6B23 - chains b and B of the 8 polymer chains in the assembly; structure by electron microscopy, 3.70 A resolution.

Chain b:
Name: Capsid morphogenesis B protein
Organism: Staphylococcus aureus
Reference sequence: O54465 (O54465_STAAU); numbering as in UniProt (aligned over 1-72)
Chain sequence (72 residues; each row starts with the number of its first residue):
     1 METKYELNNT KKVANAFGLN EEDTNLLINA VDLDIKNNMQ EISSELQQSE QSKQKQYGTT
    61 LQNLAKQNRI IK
Unresolved in the structure: 1-57

Chain B:
Name: Major head protein
Organism: Staphylococcus phage 80alpha
Reference sequence: A4ZFB3 (A4ZFB3_9CAUD); residues 1-324 here = UniProt positions 1-324
Chain sequence (324 residues; numbered 1 to 324; the number before each row is that of its first residue):
     1 MEQTQKLKLN LQHFASNNVK PQVFNPDNVM MHEKKDGTLM NEFTTPILQE VMENSKIMQL
    61 GKYEPMEGTE KKFTFWADKP GAYWVGEGQK IETSKATWVN ATMRAFKLGV ILPVTKEFLN
   121 YTYSQFFEEM KPMIAEAFYK KFDEAGILNQ GNNPFGKSIA QSIEKTNKVI KGDFTQDNII
   181 DLEALLEDDE LEANAFISKT QNRSLLRKIV DPETKERIYD RNSDSLDGLP VVNLKSSNLK
   241 RGELITGDFD KLIYGIPQLI EYKIDETAQL STVKNEDGTP VNLFEQDMVA LRATMHVALH
   301 IADDKAFAKL VPADKRTDSV PGEV
Unresolved in the structure: 1-25, 310-324
Curated features (UniProtKB/Swiss-Prot):
  - mutagenesis: Glu2 to Phe14 (Wild-type phage titer and viability), Phe14 (F14A: Wild-type phage titer and viability, protein is mostly unprocessed), Met52 (M52Q: Defective in producing infectious virions)
Reported in the primary citation:
  - mutagenesis - M52L, Y123C: unchanged growth
  - mutagenesis - M52Q: abolished growth

How chain b and chain B interact:
Residue-residue contacts (21):
  Thr60(b) - Thr45(B)
  Leu61(b) - Leu48(B)  hydrophobic
  Leu61(b) - Met52(B)  hydrophobic
  Leu61(b) - Tyr63(B)  hydrophobic
  Gln62(b) - Tyr63(B)
  Gln62(b) - Pro65(B)
  Leu64(b) - Gln49(B)
  Ala65(b) - Met52(B)  hydrophobic
  Ala65(b) - Tyr63(B)  hydrophobic
  Asn68(b) - Gln49(B)
  Asn68(b) - Met52(B)
  Asn68(b) - Glu53(B)  hydrogen bond
  Arg69(b) - Gln59(B)  hydrogen bond (side chain-backbone)
  Arg69(b) - Leu60(B)
  Arg69(b) - Gly61(B)  hydrogen bond (side chain-backbone)
  Arg69(b) - Lys62(B)
  Ile70(b) - Gln59(B)
  Ile70(b) - Pro230(B)  hydrophobic
  Ile71(b) - Leu60(B)  hydrophobic
  Ile71(b) - Asn194(B)
  Ile71(b) - Ala195(B)  hydrophobic
Other interface residues (no listed pair), chain b (10 interface residues in all): Gly58
Other interface residues (no listed pair), chain B (16 interface residues in all): Met58, Gly247

In short:
10 residues of chain b and 16 residues of chain B are in contact; the contacts include 3 hydrogen bonds. Polar
pairs include Asn68(b)-Glu53(B), Arg69(b)-Gln59(B) and Arg69(b)-Gly61(B). Curated annotation (UniProt) lists
14 mutagenesis sites on chain B. The paper reports that M52Q of chain B abolishes growth; M52L and Y123C of
chain B leave growth unchanged.
Chain b is Capsid morphogenesis B protein (Staphylococcus aureus) and chain B is Major head protein
(Staphylococcus phage 80alpha); the structure, Capsid protein and C-terminal part of CpmB protein in the
Staphylococcus aureus pathogenicity island 1 80alpha-derived ..., was determined by electron microscopy (same
publication as 6B0X).
